Entry 8IFM (electron microscopy, 2.92 A resolution); this record covers chains B and G of the 16 polymer chains in the assembly.

# Chain B (and G)
Name: Piwi domain-containing protein
Source organism: Thermoflavifilum thermophilum
Notes: chain G of this document is another copy of the same molecule, construct and numbering; everything in this record applies to it too
UniProt: A0A1I7NFD7 (A0A1I7NFD7_9BACT); numbering as in UniProt (aligned over 1-507)
Sequence (507 residues; row label = number of the first residue in the row):
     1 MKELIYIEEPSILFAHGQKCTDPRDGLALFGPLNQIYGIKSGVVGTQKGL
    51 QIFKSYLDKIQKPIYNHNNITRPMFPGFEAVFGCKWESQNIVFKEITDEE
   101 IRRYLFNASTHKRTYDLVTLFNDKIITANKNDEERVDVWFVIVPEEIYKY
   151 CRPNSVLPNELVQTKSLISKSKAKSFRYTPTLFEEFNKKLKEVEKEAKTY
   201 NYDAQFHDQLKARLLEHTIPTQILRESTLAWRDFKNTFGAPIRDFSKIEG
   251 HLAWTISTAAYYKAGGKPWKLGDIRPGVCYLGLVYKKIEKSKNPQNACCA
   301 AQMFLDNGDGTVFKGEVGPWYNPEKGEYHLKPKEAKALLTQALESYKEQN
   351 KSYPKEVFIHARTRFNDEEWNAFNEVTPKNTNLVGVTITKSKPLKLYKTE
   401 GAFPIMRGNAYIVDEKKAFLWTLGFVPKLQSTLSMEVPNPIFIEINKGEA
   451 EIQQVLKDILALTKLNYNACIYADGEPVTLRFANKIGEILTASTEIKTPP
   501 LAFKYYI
Unresolved in the structure: 98-111, 146-201, 273-275, 289-294
Bound ions: Mg2+: N468 (shared with 3 residues of chain C)
Reported in the primary citation:
  - mutagenesis - R135A, D137A: decreased catalytic activity

# Interface between chain B and chain G
Residue-residue contacts (62; chain B residue first):
  Q35(B) - Q89(G)  hydrogen bond
  Q35(B) - N90(G)  hydrogen bond (backbone-side chain)
  I36(B) - R135(G)
  Y37(B) - Y37(G)
  Y37(B) - G38(G)
  Y37(B) - I39(G)
  Y37(B) - K85(G)
  Y37(B) - E87(G)  hydrogen bond
  Y37(B) - N90(G)  hydrogen bond
  G38(B) - Y37(G)
  G38(B) - R135(G)  hydrogen bond (backbone-side chain)
  I39(B) - Y37(G)
  K40(B) - Y37(G)
  K85(B) - Y37(G)
  K85(B) - K85(G)
  E87(B) - Y37(G)  hydrogen bond
  N90(B) - Q35(G)  hydrogen bond (side chain-backbone)
  N90(B) - Y37(G)  hydrogen bond
  N129(B) - T218(G)  hydrogen bond
  N129(B) - Y505(G)  hydrogen bond (backbone-side chain)
  K130(B) - T218(G)
  K130(B) - T498(G)  hydrogen bond (side chain-backbone)
  K130(B) - P500(G)
  K130(B) - A502(G)
  K130(B) - Y505(G)
  N131(B) - K314(G)
  N131(B) - P500(G)  hydrogen bond (backbone-backbone)
  N131(B) - L501(G)
  N131(B) - A502(G)
  D132(B) - A502(G)
  D132(B) - K504(G)
  E133(B) - Y262(G)
  E133(B) - G265(G)
  E133(B) - K504(G)  salt bridge
  E134(B) - N34(G)
  R135(B) - G38(G)  hydrogen bond (side chain-backbone)
  R135(B) - D137(G)  salt bridge
  R135(B) - A264(G)  hydrogen bond (side chain-backbone)
  R135(B) - G265(G)
  R135(B) - K504(G)
  D137(B) - R135(G)  salt bridge
  D137(B) - D137(G)
  T218(B) - N129(G)  hydrogen bond
  T218(B) - K130(G)
  Y262(B) - E133(G)
  A264(B) - R135(G)  hydrogen bond (backbone-side chain)
  G265(B) - E133(G)
  G265(B) - E134(G)
  G265(B) - R135(G)
  G266(B) - E133(G)
  K314(B) - N131(G)
  T498(B) - K130(G)
  P500(B) - K130(G)
  P500(B) - N131(G)  hydrogen bond (backbone-backbone)
  L501(B) - N131(G)
  A502(B) - K130(G)
  A502(B) - N131(G)
  K504(B) - D132(G)
  K504(B) - E133(G)  hydrogen bond (side chain-backbone)
  K504(B) - R135(G)
  Y505(B) - N129(G)  hydrogen bond (side chain-backbone)
  Y505(B) - K130(G)
Interface residues without a listed pair, chain B (31 interface residues in all): H217, P499
Interface residues without a listed pair, chain G (33 interface residues in all): I36, K40, E216, P499, F503

# Summary
31 residues of chain B face 33 of chain G across their interface, with 19 hydrogen bonds and 3 salt bridges.
Polar pairs include E133(B)-K504(G), R135(B)-D137(G) and Q35(B)-Q89(G). From the paper: R135A and D137A of
chain B reduce catalytic activity.
Chain B and chain G are both Piwi domain-containing protein (Thermoflavifilum thermophilum); the structure,
Cryo-EM structure of tetrameric SPARTA gRNA-ssDNA target complex in state 2, was determined by electron
microscopy (same publication as 8IFK, 8IFL and 8K34).
